7D4F - chains C and G of the 4 polymer chains in the assembly; structure by electron microscopy, 2.57 A resolution.

[Chain C]
Protein: Non-structural protein 7
Source organism: Severe acute respiratory syndrome coronavirus 2
UniProt: P0DTD1 (R1AB_SARS2); residues 1-83 here correspond to UniProt positions 3860-3942 (UniProt number = residue number + 3859)
Amino-acid sequence (84 residues; row label = number of the first residue in the row; numbering starts at 0):
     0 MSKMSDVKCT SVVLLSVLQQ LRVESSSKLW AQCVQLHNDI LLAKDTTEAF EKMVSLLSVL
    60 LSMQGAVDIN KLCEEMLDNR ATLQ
Not modelled in the structure: 0-1, 65-83
Sequence notes: initiating methionine (0)
Curated features (UniProtKB/Swiss-Prot):
  - site: Q83 (Cleavage)

[Chain G]
Protein: Non-structural protein 8
Source organism: Severe acute respiratory syndrome coronavirus 2
UniProt: P0DTD1 (R1AB_SARS2); residues 1-198 here correspond to UniProt positions 3943-4140 (UniProt number = residue number + 3942)
Amino-acid sequence (199 residues; each row starts with the number of its first residue; numbering starts at 0):
     0 MAIASEFSSL PSYAAFATAQ EAYEQAVANG DSEVVLKKLK KSLNVAKSEF DRDAAMQRKL
    60 EKMADQAMTQ MYKQARSEDK RAKVTSAMQT MLFTMLRKLD NDALNNIINN ARDGCVPLNI
   120 IPLTTAAKLM VVIPDYNTYK NTCDGTTFTY ASALWEIQQV VDADSKIVQL SEISMDNSPN
   180 LAWPLIVTAL RANSAVKLQ
Not modelled in the structure: 0-83, 180-181, 192-198
Sequence notes: initiating methionine (0)
Curated features (UniProtKB/Swiss-Prot):
  - site: Q198 (Cleavage)

[Chain C / chain G interface]
Pairs across the interface - 42 pairs, chain C then chain G:
  D5(C) - K97(G)
  D5(C) - L98(G)
  V6(C) - L98(G)
  C8(C) - M94(G)
  T9(C) - M94(G)
  T9(C) - L95(G)
  T9(C) - L98(G)
  V12(C) - M90(G)  hydrophobic
  V12(C) - L91(G)  hydrophobic
  V12(C) - M94(G)  hydrophobic
  L13(C) - L91(G)  hydrophobic
  S15(C) - M87(G)
  V16(C) - M87(G)  hydrophobic
  V16(C) - L91(G)  hydrophobic
  Q19(C) - T84(G)  hydrogen bond
  Q19(C) - M87(G)
  Q31(C) - I119(G)
  F49(C) - L98(G)  hydrophobic
  F49(C) - N100(G)
  F49(C) - L103(G)  hydrophobic
  E50(C) - L122(G)
  K51(C) - L122(G)
  V53(C) - A102(G)  hydrophobic
  V53(C) - L103(G)  hydrophobic
  V53(C) - I106(G)  hydrophobic
  V53(C) - I120(G)  hydrophobic
  S54(C) - I119(G)
  S54(C) - I120(G)
  S54(C) - L122(G)
  L56(C) - L95(G)  hydrophobic
  L56(C) - I107(G)  hydrophobic
  S57(C) - I119(G)
  S57(C) - I120(G)  hydrogen bond (side chain-backbone)
  V58(C) - I119(G)  hydrophobic
  L59(C) - L91(G)  hydrophobic
  L60(C) - I106(G)  hydrophobic
  L60(C) - A110(G)  hydrophobic
  L60(C) - V115(G)
  L60(C) - P116(G)
  S61(C) - P116(G)
  S61(C) - L117(G)
  S61(C) - N118(G)  hydrogen bond (side chain-backbone)
Other interface residues (no listed pair), chain C (25 interface residues in all): L20, L28, M52, G64
Other interface residues (no listed pair), chain G (24 interface residues in all): Q88, F92, A150

[In short]
25 residues of chain C and 24 residues of chain G are in contact; the contacts include 3 hydrogen bonds. Among
the polar pairs are Q19(C)-T84(G), S57(C)-I120(G) and S61(C)-N118(G).
Chain C is Non-structural protein 7 and chain G is Non-structural protein 8, both from Severe acute
respiratory syndrome coronavirus 2; the structure, Structure of COVID-19 RNA-dependent RNA polymerase bound to
suramin, was determined by electron microscopy.
